8QSY - chains JA and LK of the 74 polymer chains in the assembly; structure by electron microscopy, 2.68 A resolution.

== Chain JA ==
Molecule: HK97 gp5-like major capsid protein
Organism: Haloferax tailed virus 1
UniProtKB: A0A410N6T9 (A0A410N6T9_9CAUD); numbering as in UniProt (aligned over 1-396)
Sequence (396 residues; row label = number of the first residue in the row):
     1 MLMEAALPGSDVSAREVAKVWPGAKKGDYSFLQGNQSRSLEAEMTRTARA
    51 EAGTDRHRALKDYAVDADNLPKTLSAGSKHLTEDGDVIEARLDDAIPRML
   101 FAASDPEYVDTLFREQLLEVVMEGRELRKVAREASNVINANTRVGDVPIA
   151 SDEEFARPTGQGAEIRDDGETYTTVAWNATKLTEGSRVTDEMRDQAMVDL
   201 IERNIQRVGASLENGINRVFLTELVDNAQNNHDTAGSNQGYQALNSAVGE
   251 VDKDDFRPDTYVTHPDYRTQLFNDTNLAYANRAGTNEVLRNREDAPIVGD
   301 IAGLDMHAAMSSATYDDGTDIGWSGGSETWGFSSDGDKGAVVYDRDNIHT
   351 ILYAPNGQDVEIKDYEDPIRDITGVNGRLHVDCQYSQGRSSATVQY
Unresolved in the structure: 1-100
Bound ions: Mg2+ site 1: Glu115 (shared with 1 residue of chain JB); Mg2+ site 2: Glu154 (shared with Glu4(LK) of chain LK); Mg2+ site 3: Phe155, Asp168 (shared with 1 residue of chain JF); Mg2+ site 4: Glu164 (shared with 1 residue of chain LI); Mg2+ site 5: Asn230, Asp254; Mg2+ site 6: Asn291 (shared with 2 residues of chain JB); Mg2+ site 7: Asp300, Asp305 (shared with 1 residue of chain JF)

== Chain LK ==
Molecule: Capsid stabilization protein
Organism: Haloferax tailed virus 1
UniProtKB: A0A410N6Q7 (A0A410N6Q7_9CAUD); residues 1-137 here = UniProt positions 1-137
Sequence (137 residues; each row starts with the number of its first residue):
     1 MATETQGEHTFPVEVLISGEELRGYTAGEALSAGEPVYLSGDYEVSASSA
    51 DGGEFLGVNLYDVASGEPVALAGDDCEVRVEVSEQVTANDEILPDGLGTF
   101 ETVATSAASAGVAIVQEGAASGEVCEAYIFAVQGTTA
Unresolved in the structure: 1
Bound ions: Mg2+ site 1: Glu4 (shared with Glu154(JA) of chain JA); Mg2+ site 2: Asp75 (shared with 1 residue of chain LI; 1 residue of chain LJ)

== Chain JA / chain LK interface ==
Contacting residue pairs (34; chain JA residue first):
  Ile149(JA) - His9(LK)
  Ile149(JA) - Phe11(LK)
  Ala150(JA) - Phe11(LK)
  Ser151(JA) - Gln6(LK)
  Ser151(JA) - Phe11(LK)
  Asp152(JA) - Gln6(LK)  hydrogen bond (backbone-side chain)
  Glu154(JA) - Glu4(LK)
  Arg157(JA) - Glu126(LK)  salt bridge
  Glu164(JA) - Ser18(LK)  hydrogen bond
  Arg166(JA) - Ile17(LK)
  Arg166(JA) - Glu77(LK)  salt bridge
  Asp167(JA) - Glu14(LK)
  Asp167(JA) - Ile17(LK)  hydrogen bond (backbone-backbone)
  Asp167(JA) - Arg79(LK)  hydrogen bond (backbone-side chain)
  Asp168(JA) - Glu14(LK)
  Asp168(JA) - Arg79(LK)  salt bridge
  Gly169(JA) - Glu14(LK)  hydrogen bond (backbone-side chain)
  Thr171(JA) - Phe11(LK)
  Thr171(JA) - Pro12(LK)  hydrogen bond (side chain-backbone)
  Tyr172(JA) - Phe11(LK)
  Tyr172(JA) - Pro12(LK)
  Thr173(JA) - His9(LK)
  Thr173(JA) - Thr10(LK)  hydrogen bond (side chain-backbone)
  Thr173(JA) - Phe11(LK)
  Val175(JA) - His9(LK)
  Gln229(JA) - Glu8(LK)
  Ser386(JA) - Glu8(LK)
  Ser386(JA) - His9(LK)  hydrogen bond (backbone-side chain)
  Gln387(JA) - Glu8(LK)
  Gln387(JA) - His9(LK)
  Gly388(JA) - Glu8(LK)  hydrogen bond (backbone-side chain)
  Arg389(JA) - Gln6(LK)
  Arg389(JA) - Gly7(LK)
  Arg389(JA) - Glu8(LK)
Also at the interface, not in a pair above, chain JA (21 interface residues in all): Tyr385
Also at the interface, not in a pair above, chain LK (17 interface residues in all): Leu16, Gly19, Gln116

== Summary ==
The interface between chain JA and chain LK involves 21 residues on one side and 17 on the other, with 9
hydrogen bonds and 3 salt bridges. Polar pairs include Arg157(JA)-Glu126(LK), Arg166(JA)-Glu77(LK) and
Asp168(JA)-Arg79(LK). The Mg2+ site 1 is built by Glu154(JA) and Glu4(LK).
Chain JA is HK97 gp5-like major capsid protein and chain LK is Capsid stabilization protein, both from
Haloferax tailed virus 1; the structure, Portal capsid interface of full Haloferax tailed virus 1, was
determined by electron microscopy, deposited together with 8QPG, 8QPQ, 8QQN, 8QSI, 9FKB, 9H4P, 9H5B and 9H7V.
